Entry 7CPD (X-ray diffraction, 2.51 A resolution); this record covers chains A and E of the 6 polymer chains in the assembly.

[Chain A]
Protein: Tubulin alpha-1B chain
From: Bos taurus
Reference sequence: P81947 (TBA1B_BOVIN); numbering as in UniProt (aligned over 1-451)
Sequence (451 residues; each row starts with the number of its first residue):
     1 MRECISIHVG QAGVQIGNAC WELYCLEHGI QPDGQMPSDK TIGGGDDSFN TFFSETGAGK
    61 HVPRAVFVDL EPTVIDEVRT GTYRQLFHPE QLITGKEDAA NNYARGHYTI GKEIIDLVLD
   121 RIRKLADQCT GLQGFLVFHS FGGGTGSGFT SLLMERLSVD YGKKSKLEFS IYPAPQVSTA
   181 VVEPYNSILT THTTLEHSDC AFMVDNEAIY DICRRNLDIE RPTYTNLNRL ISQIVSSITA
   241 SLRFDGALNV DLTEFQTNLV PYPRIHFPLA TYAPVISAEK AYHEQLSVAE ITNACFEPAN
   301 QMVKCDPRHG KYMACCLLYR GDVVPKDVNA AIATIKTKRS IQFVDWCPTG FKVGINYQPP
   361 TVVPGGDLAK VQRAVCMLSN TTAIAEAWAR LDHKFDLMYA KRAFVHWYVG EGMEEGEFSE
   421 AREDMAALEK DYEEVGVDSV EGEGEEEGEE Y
Unresolved in the structure: 438-451
Metal / ion sites: Ca2+: Asp39, Thr41, Gly44, Glu55
Small-molecule neighbours:
  - G9U ((6R)-6-[(6-bromanyl-1H-indol-3-yl)methyl]-6,7,8,9-tetrahydrobenzo[7]annulen-5-one): Thr179, Ala180, Val181
  - GTP (guanosine-5'-triphosphate): Gly10, Gln11, Ala12, Gln15, Ile16, Asp69, Asp98, Ala99, Ala100, Asn101, Ser140, Gly142, Gly143, Gly144, Thr145, Gly146, Ile171, Pro173, Val177, Ser178, Thr179, Glu183, Asn206, Tyr224, Leu227, Asn228, Ile231

[Chain E]
Protein: Stathmin-4
From: Homo sapiens
Reference sequence: Q9H169 (STMN4_HUMAN); residues -43 to 145 here correspond to UniProt positions 1-189 (UniProt number = residue number + 44)
Sequence (189 residues; row label = number of the first residue in the row; numbers below 1 keep their minus sign (Met-43 is residue -43)):
   -43 MTLAAYKEKM KELPLVSLFC SCFLSDPLNK SSYKYEADTV DLNWCVISDM EVIELNKCTS
    17 GQSFEVILKP PSFDGVPEFN ASLPRRRDPS LEEIQKKLEA AEERRKYQEA ELLKHLAEKR
    77 EHEREVIQKA IEENNNFIKM AKEKLAQKME SNKENREAHL AAMLERLQEK DKHAEEVRKN
   137 KELKEEASR
Unresolved in the structure: -43 to 5, 29-43, 142-145
Construct notes: conflict Ser-19 (Ala25 in Q9H169)
Swiss-Prot annotation at these positions:
  - modified residue: Ser46 (Phosphoserine)
  - lipidation (S-palmitoyl cysteine): Cys-24, Cys-22

[Interface between chain A and chain E]
Pairs across the interface (59; chain A residue first):
  Tyr108(A) - Ala57(E)  hydrophobic
  Thr109(A) - Arg61(E)
  Lys112(A) - Leu54(E)
  Glu155(A) - Ile50(E)
  Arg156(A) - Leu47(E)
  Val159(A) - Pro45(E)
  Val159(A) - Leu47(E)  hydrophobic
  Glu196(A) - Asp44(E)
  Glu196(A) - Pro45(E)
  Asp245(A) - Cys14(E)  hydrogen bond
  Asp245(A) - Ser16(E)
  Ala247(A) - Asn12(E)
  Ala247(A) - Ser19(E)
  Leu248(A) - Ser19(E)
  Pro325(A) - Gln18(E)
  Pro325(A) - Phe20(E)  hydrophobic
  Asn329(A) - Met6(E)
  Asn329(A) - Val8(E)
  Asn329(A) - Phe20(E)
  Asn329(A) - Val22(E)
  Ile332(A) - Met6(E)  hydrophobic
  Ile332(A) - Val22(E)  hydrophobic
  Ala333(A) - Met6(E)
  Lys336(A) - Leu24(E)
  Asp345(A) - Pro27(E)
  Asp345(A) - Ser28(E)  hydrogen bond (backbone-backbone)
  Trp346(A) - Pro27(E)
  Cys347(A) - Pro27(E)
  Pro348(A) - Lys25(E)
  Pro348(A) - Pro27(E)
  Thr349(A) - Ile23(E)
  Thr349(A) - Leu24(E)  hydrogen bond (backbone-backbone)
  Thr349(A) - Lys25(E)  hydrogen bond (backbone-backbone)
  Gly350(A) - Val22(E)
  Phe351(A) - Glu21(E)
  Phe351(A) - Val22(E)  hydrogen bond (backbone-backbone)
  Phe351(A) - Leu24(E)  hydrophobic
  Lys352(A) - Phe20(E)
  Lys352(A) - Glu21(E)
  Val353(A) - Ser19(E)
  Val353(A) - Phe20(E)  hydrogen bond (backbone-backbone)
  Gly354(A) - Gln18(E)
  Gly354(A) - Ser19(E)
  Ile355(A) - Ser16(E)
  Ile355(A) - Gly17(E)
  Ile355(A) - Gln18(E)  hydrogen bond (backbone-backbone)
  Asn356(A) - Ser16(E)
  Tyr357(A) - Thr15(E)
  Tyr357(A) - Ser16(E)  hydrogen bond (backbone-backbone)
  Tyr357(A) - Gly17(E)
  Tyr357(A) - Gln18(E)  hydrogen bond
  Val409(A) - Gln64(E)  hydrogen bond (backbone-side chain)
  Gly410(A) - Arg61(E)
  Gly410(A) - Gln64(E)
  Glu411(A) - Arg61(E)  hydrogen bond (backbone-side chain)
  Gly412(A) - Ala57(E)
  Gly412(A) - Arg60(E)  hydrogen bond (backbone-side chain)
  Gly412(A) - Arg61(E)
  Glu414(A) - Arg60(E)  salt bridge
Interface residues without a listed pair, chain A (41 interface residues in all): His107, Leu152, Ser158, His197, Gly246, Val328, Gln358, Met413
Interface residues without a listed pair, chain E (29 interface residues in all): Pro26, Ser46, Lys53

[In short]
41 residues of chain A face 29 of chain E across their interface; the contacts include 12 hydrogen bonds and 1
salt bridge. Among the polar pairs are Glu414(A)-Arg60(E), Asp245(A)-Cys14(E) and Tyr357(A)-Gln18(E). Bound to
chain A: GTP and compound G9U.
Chain A is Tubulin alpha-1B chain (Bos taurus) and chain E is Stathmin-4 (Homo sapiens); the structure,
Crystal structure of T2R-TTL-(+)-6-Br-JP18 complex, was determined by X-ray diffraction.
